3SJA - chains A and B of the 4 polymer chains in the assembly; structure by X-ray diffraction, 3.00 A resolution.

# Chain A (and B)
Molecule: ATPase GET3
Source organism: Saccharomyces cerevisiae
Notes: EC 3.6.-.-; chain B of this document is another copy of the same molecule, construct and numbering; everything in this record applies to it too
UniProt: Q12154 (GET3_YEAST); residues 1-354 here = UniProt positions 1-354
Sequence (362 residues; each row starts with the number of its first residue):
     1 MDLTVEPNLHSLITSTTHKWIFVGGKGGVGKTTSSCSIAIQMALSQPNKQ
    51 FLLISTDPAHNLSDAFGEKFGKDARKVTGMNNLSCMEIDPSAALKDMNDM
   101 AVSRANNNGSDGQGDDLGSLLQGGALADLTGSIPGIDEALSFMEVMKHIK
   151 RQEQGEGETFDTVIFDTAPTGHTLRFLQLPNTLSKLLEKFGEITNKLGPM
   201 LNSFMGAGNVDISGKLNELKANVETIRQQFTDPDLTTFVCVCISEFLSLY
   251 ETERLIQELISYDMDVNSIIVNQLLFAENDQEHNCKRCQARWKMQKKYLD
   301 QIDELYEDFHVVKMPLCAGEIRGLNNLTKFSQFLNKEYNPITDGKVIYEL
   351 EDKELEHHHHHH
Not modelled in the structure: 1-4, 105-116, 355-362 (chain B: 1-3, 106-115, 355-362)
Construct notes: expression tag (355-362)
Ion coordination: Zn2+: Cys285, Cys288 (shared with Cys285(B), Cys288(B) of chain B)
UniProt features mapped onto this chain:
  - active site: Asp57
  - binding site (ATP): Lys26 to Thr33, Glu245, Asn272, Pro315 to Arg322
  - binding site (Zn(2+)): Cys285, Cys288
  - mutagenesis: Gly30 (G30R: Abolishes ATPase activity, leading to secretion of resident ER proteins), Asp57 (D57N: Abolishes ATP hydrolysis), Cys285 (C285S: Prevents dimerization; when associated with S-288), Cys288 (C288S: Prevents dimerization; when associated with S-285)

# Interface between chain A and chain B
Pairs across the interface - 31 pairs, chain A then chain B:
  Lys26(A) - Leu247(B)
  Lys26(A) - Tyr250(B)
  Gly27(A) - Phe246(B)
  Glu245(A) - Glu245(B)
  Glu245(A) - Arg291(B)  salt bridge
  Leu247(A) - Lys26(B)
  Leu247(A) - Leu247(B)
  Leu247(A) - Ser248(B)
  Ser248(A) - Leu247(B)
  Leu275(A) - Arg287(B)  hydrogen bond (backbone-side chain)
  Asp280(A) - Arg287(B)  salt bridge
  Cys285(A) - His283(B)
  Cys285(A) - Cys285(B)  hydrogen bond
  Cys285(A) - Cys288(B)  hydrogen bond
  Arg287(A) - Leu275(B)  hydrogen bond (side chain-backbone)
  Arg287(A) - His283(B)
  Arg287(A) - Asn284(B)  hydrogen bond
  Arg287(A) - Cys288(B)
  Arg287(A) - Leu316(B)  hydrogen bond (side chain-backbone)
  Arg287(A) - Ala318(B)
  Arg287(A) - Tyr348(B)
  Arg287(A) - Glu351(B)  salt bridge
  Cys288(A) - Cys285(B)  hydrogen bond
  Cys288(A) - Arg287(B)
  Arg291(A) - Glu245(B)  salt bridge
  Arg291(A) - Arg291(B)
  Leu316(A) - Arg287(B)  hydrogen bond (backbone-side chain)
  Ala318(A) - Arg287(B)
  Glu351(A) - Lys286(B)
  Glu351(A) - Arg287(B)  salt bridge
  Asp352(A) - Lys286(B)  salt bridge
Interface residues without a listed pair, chain A (22 interface residues in all): Thr170, Phe246, Tyr250, Glu251, Glu282, Gly319, Tyr348
Interface residues without a listed pair, chain B (22 interface residues in all): Gly27, Thr170, Glu251, Ala290

# Overview
The chain A/chain B interface involves 22 residues from each chain, with 8 hydrogen bonds and 6 salt bridges.
Polar contacts include Glu245(A)-Arg291(B), Asp280(A)-Arg287(B) and Arg287(A)-Glu351(B).
Both chains are ATPase GET3 (Saccharomyces cerevisiae). Entry 3SJA (Crystal structure of S. cerevisiae Get3 in
the open state in complex with Get1 cytosolic domain) was determined by X-ray diffraction (same publication as
3SJD, 3SJB and 3SJC).
